PDB entry 2XLP | X-ray diffraction, 2.80 A resolution | chains A and D

Chain A (and D):
Protein: Flavin-containing monooxygenase
Source organism: Methylophaga aminisulfidivorans
Notes: EC 1.14.13.8; chain D of this document is another copy of the same molecule, construct and numbering; everything in this record applies to it too
Reference sequence: Q83XK4 (Q83XK4_9GAMM); residues 6-461 here correspond to UniProt positions 1-456 (UniProt number = residue number - 5)
Amino-acid sequence (461 residues; row label = number of the first residue in the row):
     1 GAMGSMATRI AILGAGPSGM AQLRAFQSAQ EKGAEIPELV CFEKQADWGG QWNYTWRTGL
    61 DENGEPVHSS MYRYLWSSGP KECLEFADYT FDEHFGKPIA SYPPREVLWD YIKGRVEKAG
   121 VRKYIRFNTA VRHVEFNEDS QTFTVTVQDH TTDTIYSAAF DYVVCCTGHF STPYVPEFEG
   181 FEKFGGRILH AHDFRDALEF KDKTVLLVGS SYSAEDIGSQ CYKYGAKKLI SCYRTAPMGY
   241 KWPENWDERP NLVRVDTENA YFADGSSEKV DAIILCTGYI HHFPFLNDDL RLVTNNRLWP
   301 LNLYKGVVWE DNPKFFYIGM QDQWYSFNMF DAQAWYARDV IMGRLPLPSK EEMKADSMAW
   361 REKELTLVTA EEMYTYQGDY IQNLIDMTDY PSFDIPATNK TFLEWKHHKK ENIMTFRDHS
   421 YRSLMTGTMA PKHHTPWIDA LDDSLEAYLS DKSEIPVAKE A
Not modelled in the structure: 1-6, 453-461
Differences from the reference sequence: expression tag (1-5); engineered mutation Ser78 (Asn73 in Q83XK4); conflict Ala158 (Glu153 in Q83XK4), Ala159 (Glu154 in Q83XK4)
Small-molecule neighbours:
  - FAD (flavin-adenine dinucleotide): Gly14, Ala15, Gly16, Pro17, Ser18, Gly19, Phe42, Glu43, Lys44, Gln45, Gly50, Gln51, Trp52, His68, Ser70, Met71, Tyr72, Leu75, Trp76, Ser77, Ser78, Leu84, Thr129, Ala130, Val131, Cys166, Thr167, Gly168, Phe170, Ser171, Phe285, Ile318, Gln323, Ser326, Phe327, Phe330
  - NADP (NAP; NADP nicotinamide-adenine-dinucleotide phosphate): Tyr72, Leu75, Trp76, Ser77, Ser78, Phe170, Tyr174, Pro176, Phe178, Val208, Gly209, Ser210, Ser211, Tyr212, Ser213, Asp216, Arg234, Thr235, Asn251, Cys276, Thr277, Gly278, Tyr279, Asn296, Asp322, Gln323, Arg417
What the authors report for this chain:
  - binding site for NADP: Tyr212

How chain A and chain D interact:
Residue-residue contacts (62):
  Trp56(A) - Val175(D)  hydrophobic
  Trp56(A) - Glu177(D)  hydrogen bond
  Trp56(A) - Phe181(D)  hydrophobic
  Trp56(A) - Ile188(D)  hydrophobic
  Arg57(A) - Val175(D)  hydrogen bond (side chain-backbone)
  Arg57(A) - Glu177(D)
  Gly59(A) - Gly59(D)
  Leu60(A) - Leu60(D)  hydrophobic
  Leu60(A) - Pro66(D)  hydrophobic
  Leu60(A) - Pro173(D)
  Asn63(A) - Ile280(D)
  Asn63(A) - His282(D)
  Gly64(A) - Thr172(D)
  Gly64(A) - His282(D)
  Pro66(A) - Leu60(D)  hydrophobic
  Arg73(A) - Glu182(D)
  Arg73(A) - Lys183(D)
  Arg132(A) - Pro284(D)  hydrogen bond (side chain-backbone)
  His133(A) - His133(D)
  Glu135(A) - Glu135(D)
  Gln148(A) - Arg291(D)  hydrogen bond
  Asp153(A) - Arg291(D)  salt bridge
  Asp153(A) - Val293(D)
  Thr154(A) - Asp288(D)
  Ile155(A) - Leu286(D)
  Ile155(A) - Asn287(D)
  Ile155(A) - Asp288(D)  hydrogen bond (backbone-side chain)
  Ile155(A) - Arg291(D)
  Thr172(A) - Gly64(D)
  Pro173(A) - Leu60(D)
  Val175(A) - Trp56(D)  hydrophobic
  Val175(A) - Arg57(D)  hydrogen bond (backbone-side chain)
  Glu177(A) - Trp56(D)  hydrogen bond
  Glu177(A) - Arg57(D)
  Phe181(A) - Trp56(D)  hydrophobic
  Glu182(A) - Arg73(D)
  Lys183(A) - Arg73(D)
  Phe184(A) - Asp196(D)
  Gly185(A) - Asp196(D)
  Gly185(A) - Leu198(D)
  Gly185(A) - Glu199(D)  hydrogen bond (backbone-backbone)
  Arg187(A) - Arg187(D)
  Arg187(A) - Glu199(D)
  Ile188(A) - Trp56(D)  hydrophobic
  Asp196(A) - Phe184(D)
  Asp196(A) - Gly185(D)
  Leu198(A) - Gly185(D)
  Glu199(A) - Gly185(D)  hydrogen bond (backbone-backbone)
  Glu199(A) - Arg187(D)
  Lys203(A) - Lys203(D)
  Ile280(A) - Asn63(D)
  His282(A) - Asn63(D)
  His282(A) - Gly64(D)
  Pro284(A) - Arg132(D)  hydrogen bond (backbone-side chain)
  Leu286(A) - Ile155(D)
  Asn287(A) - Ile155(D)
  Asp288(A) - Thr154(D)
  Asp288(A) - Ile155(D)  hydrogen bond (side chain-backbone)
  Arg291(A) - Gln148(D)  hydrogen bond
  Arg291(A) - Asp153(D)  salt bridge
  Arg291(A) - Ile155(D)
  Val293(A) - Asp153(D)
Also at the interface, not in a pair above, chain A (47 interface residues in all): Tyr54, Thr58, Glu62, Thr146, Pro176, Gly186, Asp193, Thr257, Leu275
Also at the interface, not in a pair above, chain D (47 interface residues in all): Tyr54, Thr58, Glu62, Thr146, Pro176, Gly186, Asp193, Thr257, Leu275

In short:
The chain A/chain D interface involves 47 residues from each chain; the contacts include 12 hydrogen bonds and
2 salt bridges. Polar pairs include Asp153(A)-Arg291(D), Trp56(A)-Glu177(D) and Arg57(A)-Val175(D). Chain A
binds flavin-adenine dinucleotide and NADP. The paper reports a binding site for NADP at Tyr212(A).
Chain A and chain D are both Flavin-containing monooxygenase (Methylophaga aminisulfidivorans); the structure,
Joint-functions of protein residues and NADP(H) in oxygen-activation by flavin-containing monooxygenase:
Asn78Ser mutant, was determined by X-ray diffraction (same publication as 2XLR, 2XLS, 2XLT and 2XLU).
